PDB entry 1L0G | X-ray diffraction, 1.50 A resolution | chain A

[Chain A]
Name: beta-lactamase
Organism: Escherichia coli
Notes: EC 3.5.2.6
UniProt: P00811 (AMPC_ECOLI); residues 4-361 here correspond to UniProt positions 20-377 (UniProt number = residue number + 16)
Chain sequence (358 residues; each row starts with the number of its first residue):
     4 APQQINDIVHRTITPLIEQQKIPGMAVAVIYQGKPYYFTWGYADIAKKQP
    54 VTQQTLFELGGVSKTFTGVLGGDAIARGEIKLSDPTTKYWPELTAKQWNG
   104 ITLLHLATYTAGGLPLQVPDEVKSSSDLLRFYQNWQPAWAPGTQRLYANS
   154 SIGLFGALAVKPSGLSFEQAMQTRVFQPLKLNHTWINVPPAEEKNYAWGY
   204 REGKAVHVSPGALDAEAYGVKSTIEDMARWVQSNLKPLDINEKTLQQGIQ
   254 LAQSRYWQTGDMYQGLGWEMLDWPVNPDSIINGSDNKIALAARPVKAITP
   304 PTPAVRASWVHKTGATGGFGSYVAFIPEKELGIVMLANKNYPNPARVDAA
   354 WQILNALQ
Not modelled in the structure: 285-287
Construct notes: engineered mutation Gly64 (Ser80 in P00811)
From the paper describing this entry:
  - mutagenesis - S64G (3.6 kcal/ mol): increased stability
  - mutagenesis - S64G, K67E, K67N, K67T, Y150E, N152D, K315A: decreased catalytic activity
  - binding site for phosphate ion: Gly64, Lys67, Tyr150
  - catalytic residues: Lys67, Tyr150, Asn152, Lys315 (citing earlier work)
  - catalytic residues: Ala318 (proposed by the authors, not directly observed)
  - mutagenesis - K67T: increased stability in response to neutral pH
  - mutagenesis - K67E, K67N, N152D: increased stability in response to pH 4.4
  - mutagenesis - N152D: unchanged stability in response to pH 6.8
  - mutagenesis - Y150E, K315A: increased stability in response to low pH
  - mutagenesis - S86D, K197Q: unchanged stability
  - mutagenesis - N279H (2 0.6 kcal/mol): decreased stability
  - mutagenesis - K67E, K67N: increased stability in response to the lower pH

[In short]
The paper reports catalytic residues Lys67, Tyr150 and Asn152 among others; S64G, K67E and K67N, among others,
reduce catalytic activity; 10 substitutions were tested in all.
Chain A is beta-lactamase (Escherichia coli); the structure, X-ray Crystal Structure of AmpC S64G Mutant
beta-Lactamase, was determined by X-ray diffraction, deposited together with 1L0D, 1L0E and 1L0F.
